PDB entry 8VX6 | electron microscopy, 3.20 A resolution | chains I and F of the 11 polymer chains in the assembly

Chain I:
Molecule: 167-nt DNA strand
Sequence (167 nucleotides; numbered -83 to 83; the number before each row is that of its first residue; numbers below 1 keep their minus sign (DA-83 is residue -83)):
   -83 ATCGGCCGCCACAGGATGTATATATCTGACACGTGCCTGGAGACTAGGGA
   -33 GTAATCCCCTTGGCGGTTAAAACGCGGGGGACAGCGCGTACGTGCGTTTA
    17 AGCGGTGCTAGAGCTGTCTACGACCAATTGAGCGGCCTCGGCACCGGGAT
    67 TCTCCAGGGCGGCCGAT
Unresolved in the structure: -83 to -75, 82-83

Chain F:
Name: Histone H4
Organism: Xenopus laevis
UniProt: P62799 (H4_XENLA); residues 0-102 here correspond to UniProt positions 1-103 (UniProt number = residue number + 1)
Chain sequence (120 residues; row label = number of the first residue in the row; numbering starts at 0):
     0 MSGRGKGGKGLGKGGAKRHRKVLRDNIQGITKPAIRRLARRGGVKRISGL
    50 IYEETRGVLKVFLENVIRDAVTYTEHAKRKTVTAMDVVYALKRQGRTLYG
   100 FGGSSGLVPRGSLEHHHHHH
Unresolved in the structure: 0-17, 103-119
Construct notes: expression tag (103-119)
Curated features (UniProtKB/Swiss-Prot):
  - DNA-binding region: Lys16 to Lys20
  - modified residue: Ser1 (N-acetylserine), Arg3 (Asymmetric dimethylarginine), Lys5 (N6-(2-hydroxyisobutyryl)lysine), Lys8 (N6-(2-hydroxyisobutyryl)lysine), Lys12 (N6-(2-hydroxyisobutyryl)lysine), Lys16 (N6-(2-hydroxyisobutyryl)lysine), Lys20 (N6,N6,N6-trimethyllysine), Lys31 (N6-(2-hydroxyisobutyryl)lysine), Lys44 (N6-(2-hydroxyisobutyryl)lysine), Ser47 (Phosphoserine), Tyr51 (Phosphotyrosine), Lys59 (N6-(2-hydroxyisobutyryl)lysine), Lys77 (N6-(2-hydroxyisobutyryl)lysine), Lys79 (N6-(2-hydroxyisobutyryl)lysine), Tyr88 (Phosphotyrosine), Lys91 (N6-(2-hydroxyisobutyryl)lysine)
  - cross-link (Glycyl lysine isopeptide (Lys-Gly)): Lys31 (interchain with G-Cter in UFM1), Lys91 (interchain with G-Cter in ubiquitin)

How chain I and chain F interact:
Residue-residue contacts - 12 pairs, chain I then chain F:
  DC7(I) - Arg45(F)  sugar contact
  DC7(I) - Ile46(F)  sugar contact
  DC7(I) - Ser47(F)  hydrogen bond to the phosphate
  DC7(I) - Gly48(F)  hydrogen bond to the phosphate
  DG8(I) - Arg35(F)  salt bridge to the phosphate
  DG8(I) - Arg45(F)  phosphate contact
  DG8(I) - Ile46(F)  hydrogen bond to the phosphate
  DG27(I) - Lys79(F)  phosphate contact
  DG27(I) - Thr80(F)  phosphate contact
  DA28(I) - Arg78(F)  phosphate contact
  DA28(I) - Lys79(F)  hydrogen bond to the phosphate
  DA28(I) - Thr80(F)  hydrogen bond to the phosphate
Other interface residues (no listed pair), chain I (5 interface residues in all): DG29
Other interface residues (no listed pair), chain F (9 interface residues in all): Lys44

Overview:
5 residues of chain I and 9 residues of chain F are in contact; the contacts include 5 hydrogen bonds and 1
salt bridge. Polar contacts include DC7(I)-Ser47(F), DC7(I)-Gly48(F) and DG8(I)-Ile46(F). From UniProt: a
DNA-binding region on chain F.
Here chain I is a 167-nt DNA strand and chain F is Histone H4 (Xenopus laevis). Entry 8VX6 (Human OGG1 bound
at the nucleosomal DNA entry site) was determined by electron microscopy together with 8VX4 and 8VX5 from the
same study.
